Entry 5DNM (X-ray diffraction, 2.81 A resolution); this record covers chains G and J of the 10 polymer chains in the assembly.

== Chain G ==
Protein: Histone H2A
From: Xenopus laevis
UniProt: Q6AZJ8 (Q6AZJ8_XENLA); aligned to UniProt positions 2-129 over residues 1-128 (the alignment contains insertions or deletions, so no single offset holds)
Chain sequence (128 residues; numbered 1 to 128; the number before each row is that of its first residue):
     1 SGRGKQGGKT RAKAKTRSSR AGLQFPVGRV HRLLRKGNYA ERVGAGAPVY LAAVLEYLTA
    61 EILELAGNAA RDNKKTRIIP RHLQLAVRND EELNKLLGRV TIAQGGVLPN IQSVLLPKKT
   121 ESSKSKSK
Disordered / not traced: 1-13, 120-128
Ion coordination: Ru ion: Glu61, Glu64
Residues lining bound ligands: RAX (dichloro[(1,2,3,4,5,6-eta)-6-methylbenzene]1,3,5-triaza-7lambda~5~-phosphatricyclo[3.3.1.1~3,7~]dec-7-ylruthenium): Tyr57, Ala60, Glu61, Glu64
From the paper describing this entry:
  - RAX coordination: Glu61, Glu64

== Chain J ==
Molecule: 145-nt DNA strand
Sequence (145 nucleotides; numbered -72 to 72; the number before each row is that of its first residue; numbers below 1 keep their minus sign (DA-72 is residue -72)):
   -72 ATCAATATCC ACCTGCAGAT ACTACCAAAA GTGTATTTGG AAACTGCTCC ATCAAAAGGC
   -12 ATGTTCAGCT GATTCAGCTG AACATGCCTT TTGATGGAGC AGTTTCCAAA TACACTTTTG
    48 GTAGTATCTG CAGGTGGATA TTGAT

== Interface between chain G and chain J ==
Pairs across the interface (14; chain G residue first):
  Ala14(G) - DG-42(J)  phosphate contact
  Ala14(G) - DT-41(J)  phosphate contact
  Lys15(G) - DG-42(J)  phosphate contact
  Lys15(G) - DT-41(J)  hydrogen bond to the phosphate
  Thr16(G) - DG-42(J)  sugar contact
  Arg17(G) - DG-42(J)  salt bridge to the phosphate
  Arg20(G) - DT-41(J)  salt bridge to the phosphate
  Gly28(G) - DG-42(J)  phosphate contact
  Arg29(G) - DA-43(J)  phosphate contact
  Arg32(G) - DA-44(J)  phosphate contact
  Arg32(G) - DA-43(J)  salt bridge to the phosphate
  Arg42(G) - DT-35(J)  hydrogen bond to the sugar
  Arg42(G) - DG-34(J)  sugar contact
  Arg77(G) - DA-54(J)  sugar contact
Also at the interface, not in a pair above, chain J (8 interface residues in all): DT-36

== Overview ==
10 residues of chain G face 8 of chain J across their interface, with 2 hydrogen bonds and 3 salt bridges.
Polar contacts include Arg42(G)-DT-35(J), Lys15(G)-DT-41(J) and Arg17(G)-DG-42(J). Bound to chain G: compound
RAX. Glu61(G) and Glu64(G) coordinate a Ru ion ion. The paper reports RAX coordination by Glu61(G) and
Glu64(G).
Here chain G is Histone H2A (Xenopus laevis) and chain J is a 145-nt DNA strand. Entry 5DNM (Nucleosome core
particle containing adducts of ruthenium(II)-toluene PTA complex) was determined by X-ray diffraction (same
publication as 5DNN).
